PDB entry 5KZ8 | X-ray diffraction, 3.21 A resolution | chain A

[Chain A]
Name: Serine/threonine-protein kinase MARK2
Source organism: Homo sapiens
Notes: EC 2.7.11.1, 2.7.11.26
Reference sequence: Q7KZI7 (MARK2_HUMAN), isoform Q7KZI7-7; residues 39-364 here correspond to UniProt positions 6-331 (UniProt number = residue number - 33)
Sequence (346 residues; row label = number of the first residue in the row):
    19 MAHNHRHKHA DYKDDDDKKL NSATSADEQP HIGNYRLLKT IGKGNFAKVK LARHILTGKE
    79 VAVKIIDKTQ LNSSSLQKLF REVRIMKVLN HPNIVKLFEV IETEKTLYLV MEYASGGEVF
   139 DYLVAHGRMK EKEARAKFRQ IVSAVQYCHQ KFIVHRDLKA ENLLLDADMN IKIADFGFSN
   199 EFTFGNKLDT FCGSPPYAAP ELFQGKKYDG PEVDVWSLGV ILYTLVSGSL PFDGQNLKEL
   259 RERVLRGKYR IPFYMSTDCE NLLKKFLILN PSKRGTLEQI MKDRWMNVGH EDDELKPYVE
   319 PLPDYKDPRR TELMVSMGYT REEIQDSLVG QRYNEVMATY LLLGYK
Not modelled in the structure: 19-47, 196-209, 364
Differences from the reference sequence: initiating methionine (19); expression tag (20-38)
Curated features (UniProtKB/Swiss-Prot):
  - modified residue: Ser-245 (Phosphoserine)

[Summary]
Chain A is Serine/threonine-protein kinase MARK2 (Homo sapiens); the structure, Mark2 complex with
7-[(1S)-1-(4-fluorophenyl)ethyl]-5,5-dimethyl-2-(3-pyridylamino)pyrrolo[2,3-d]pyrimidin-6-one, was determined
by X-ray diffraction, deposited together with 5KZ7.
